Entry 7QN9 (electron microscopy, 2.90 A resolution); this record covers chains C and L of the 7 polymer chains in the assembly.

Chain C:
Name: Gamma-aminobutyric acid receptor subunit beta-3
Organism: Homo sapiens
UniProtKB: P28472 (GBRB3_HUMAN); residues -24 to 448 here correspond to UniProt positions 1-473 (UniProt number = residue number + 25)
Sequence (473 residues; numbered -24 to 448; the number before each row is that of its first residue; numbers below 1 keep their minus sign (Met-24 is residue -24)):
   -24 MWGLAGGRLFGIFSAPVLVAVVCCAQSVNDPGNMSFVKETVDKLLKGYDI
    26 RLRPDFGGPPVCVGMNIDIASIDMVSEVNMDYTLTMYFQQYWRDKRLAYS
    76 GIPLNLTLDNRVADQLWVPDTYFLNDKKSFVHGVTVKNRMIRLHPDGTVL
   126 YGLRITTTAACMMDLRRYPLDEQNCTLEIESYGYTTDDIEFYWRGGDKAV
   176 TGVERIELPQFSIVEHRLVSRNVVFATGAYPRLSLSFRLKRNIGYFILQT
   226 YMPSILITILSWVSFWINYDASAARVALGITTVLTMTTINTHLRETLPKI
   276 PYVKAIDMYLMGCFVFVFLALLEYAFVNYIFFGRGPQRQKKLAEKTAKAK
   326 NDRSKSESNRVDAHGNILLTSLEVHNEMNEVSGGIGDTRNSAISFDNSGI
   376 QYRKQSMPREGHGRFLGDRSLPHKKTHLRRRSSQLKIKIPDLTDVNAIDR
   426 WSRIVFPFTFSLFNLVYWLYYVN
Unresolved in the structure: -24 to 7, 310-418, 448
Disulfide bonds: Cys136-Cys150
Covalent attachments: N-acetylglucosamine (NAG) linked to Asn80; glycan linked to Asn149
Ligand contacts:
  - histamine (HSM), molecule 1: Asp43, Tyr62, Gln64
  - histamine (HSM), molecule 2: Tyr97, Glu155, Ser156, Tyr157, Phe200, Thr202, Tyr205
UniProt features mapped onto this chain:
  - binding site (benzamidine): Asp95 to Tyr97, Glu155 to Tyr157, Phe200
  - binding site (4-aminobutanoate): Tyr97, Glu155, Tyr157, Thr202
  - binding site (histamine): Tyr97, Ser156, Tyr157, Thr202
  - glycosylation (N-linked (GlcNAc...) asparagine): Asn8, Asn80, Asn149

Chain L:
Name: Nanobody Nb25
Organism: Homo sapiens
Notes: antibody fragment or engineered binder
Sequence (121 residues; row label = number of the first residue in the row; note: 389 numbers in that range are skipped by the numbering (no residue carries them; nothing is unmodelled there)):
     1 QVQLVESGGGLVQ
   403 GSLRLSCAASGHTFNYPIMGWFRQAPGKEREFVGAISWSGGSTSYADSVK
   453 DRFTISRDNAKNTVYLEMNNLKPEDTAVYYCAAKGRYSGGLYYPTNYDYW
   503 GQGTQVTV
Disulfide bonds: Cys409-Cys483

Chain C / chain L interface:
Residue-residue contacts (23):
  Leu99(C) with Tyr489(L), hydrophobic
  Asn100(C) with Tyr489(L)
  Ala135(C) with Tyr489(L)
  Met137(C) with Phe416(L); Arg488(L)
  Met138(C) with Phe416(L)
  Asp139(C) with Phe416(L)
  Asn149(C) with Asn417(L)
  Glu153(C) with Tyr489(L)
  Arg196(C) with Asn498(L), hydrogen bond (side chain-backbone); Asp500(L), salt bridge
  Val198(C) with Ser490(L); Gly491(L); Asn498(L)
  Val199(C) with Gly491(L); Gly492(L), hydrogen bond (backbone-backbone); Tyr495(L), hydrophobic; Thr497(L); Asn498(L), hydrogen bond (backbone-side chain)
  Phe200(C) with Gly491(L); Tyr495(L)
  Ala201(C) with Tyr495(L), hydrogen bond (backbone-side chain)
  Arg207(C) with Tyr489(L), hydrogen bond (side chain-backbone)
Other interface residues (no listed pair), chain C (16 interface residues in all): Arg141, Thr151

In short:
16 residues of chain C face 11 of chain L across their interface; the contacts include 5 hydrogen bonds and 1
salt bridge. Polar contacts include Arg196(C)-Asp500(L), Arg196(C)-Asn498(L) and Val199(C)-Asn498(L). Bound to
chain C: histamine. N-acetylglucosamine is covalently linked to Asn80(C).
Here chain C is Gamma-aminobutyric acid receptor subunit beta-3 and chain L is Nanobody Nb25, both from Homo
sapiens. Entry 7QN9 (Cryo-EM structure of human full-length extrasynaptic alpha4beta3delta GABA(A)R in complex
with GABA, histamine and nanobody Nb25 ...) was determined by electron microscopy, deposited together with
7QN5, 7QN6, 7QN7, 7QN8, 7QNA, 7QNB and 3 further entries.
